8AT6 - chains B and E of the 6 polymer chains in the assembly; structure by electron microscopy, 3.70 A resolution.

== Chain B (and E) ==
Protein: Elongator complex protein 5
From: Saccharomyces cerevisiae
Notes: chain E of this document is another copy of the same molecule, construct and numbering; everything in this record applies to it too
UniProt: P38874 (ELP5_YEAST); residue numbers follow UniProt; this construct covers 1-309
Amino-acid sequence (309 residues; each row starts with the number of its first residue):
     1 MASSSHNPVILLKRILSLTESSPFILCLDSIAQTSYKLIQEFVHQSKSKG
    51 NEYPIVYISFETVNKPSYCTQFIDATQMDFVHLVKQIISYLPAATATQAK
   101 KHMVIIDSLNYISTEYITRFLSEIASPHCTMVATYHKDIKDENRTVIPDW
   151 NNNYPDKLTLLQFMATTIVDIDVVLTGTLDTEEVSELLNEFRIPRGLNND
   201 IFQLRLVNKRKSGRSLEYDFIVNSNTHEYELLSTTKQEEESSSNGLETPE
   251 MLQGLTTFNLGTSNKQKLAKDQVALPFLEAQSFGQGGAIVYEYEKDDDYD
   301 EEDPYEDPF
Disordered / not traced: 1-5, 233-309 (chain E: 1-5, 234-309)
Curated features (UniProtKB/Swiss-Prot):
  - modified residue (Phosphoserine): Ser-3, Ser-4

== How chain B and chain E interact ==
Residue-residue contacts (4):
  Arg-144(B) with Ile-147(E)
  Pro-148(B) with Arg-144(E); Ile-147(E), hydrophobic
  Trp-150(B) with Arg-144(E)
Interface residues without a listed pair, chain B (5 interface residues in all): Asn-143, Asp-149
Interface residues without a listed pair, chain E (4 interface residues in all): Glu-142, Thr-145

== In short ==
5 residues of chain B and 4 residues of chain E are in contact.
Both chains are Elongator complex protein 5 (Saccharomyces cerevisiae). Entry 8AT6 (Cryo-EM structure of yeast
Elp456 subcomplex) was determined by electron microscopy, deposited together with 8ASV, 8ASW and 8AVG.
